PDB entry 1ZD6 | X-ray diffraction, 1.90 A resolution | chains A and B

Chain A (and B):
Protein: Transthyretin
Organism: Homo sapiens
Notes: chain B of this document is another copy of the same molecule, construct and numbering; everything in this record applies to it too
Reference sequence: P02766 (TTHY_HUMAN); residues 1-127 here correspond to UniProt positions 21-147 (UniProt number = residue number + 20)
Chain sequence (128 residues; row label = number of the first residue in the row; note: 1 number in that range is skipped by the numbering (no residue carries it; nothing is unmodelled there); numbers below 1 keep their minus sign (Met-1 is residue -1)):
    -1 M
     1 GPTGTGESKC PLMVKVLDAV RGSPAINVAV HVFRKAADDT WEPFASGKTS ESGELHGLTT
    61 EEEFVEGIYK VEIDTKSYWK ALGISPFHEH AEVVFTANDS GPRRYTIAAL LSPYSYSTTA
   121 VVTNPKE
Disordered / not traced: -1, 1-9, 126-127 (chain B: -1, 1-9, 125-127)
Differences from the reference sequence: initiating methionine (-1)
UniProt features mapped onto this chain:
  - binding site (L-thyroxine): Lys15, Glu54, Ser117
  - modified residue: Cys10 (Sulfocysteine), Glu42 (4-carboxyglutamate), Ser52 (Phosphoserine)
  - glycosylation: Asn98 (N-linked (GlcNAc...) asparagine)

Interface between chain A and chain B:
Pairs across the interface - 43 pairs, chain A then chain B:
  Phe87(A) - Phe95(B)  hydrophobic
  Phe87(A) - Tyr105(B)  hydrophobic
  Phe87(A) - Ile107(B)  hydrophobic
  Phe87(A) - Ala120(B)  hydrophobic
  Phe87(A) - Val122(B)  hydrophobic
  His88(A) - Val93(B)
  His88(A) - Val94(B)
  His88(A) - Thr118(B)
  Glu89(A) - Val94(B)  hydrogen bond (backbone-backbone)
  Glu89(A) - Phe95(B)
  Glu89(A) - Thr96(B)  hydrogen bond
  His90(A) - Val94(B)
  Glu92(A) - Lys70(B)
  Glu92(A) - Glu92(B)
  Glu92(A) - Val94(B)
  Glu92(A) - Tyr116(B)  hydrogen bond (backbone-side chain)
  Val93(A) - His88(B)
  Val94(A) - His88(B)
  Val94(A) - Glu89(B)  hydrogen bond (backbone-backbone)
  Val94(A) - His90(B)
  Val94(A) - Glu92(B)
  Phe95(A) - Phe87(B)  hydrophobic
  Phe95(A) - Glu89(B)
  Thr96(A) - Glu89(B)  hydrogen bond
  Tyr105(A) - Phe87(B)  hydrophobic
  Ile107(A) - Phe87(B)  hydrophobic
  Tyr114(A) - Thr119(B)
  Tyr114(A) - Ala120(B)  hydrogen bond (backbone-backbone)
  Ser115(A) - Thr118(B)  hydrogen bond (side chain-backbone)
  Ser115(A) - Thr119(B)  hydrogen bond
  Tyr116(A) - Glu92(B)  hydrogen bond (side chain-backbone)
  Tyr116(A) - Ser117(B)
  Tyr116(A) - Thr118(B)  hydrogen bond (backbone-backbone)
  Ser117(A) - Tyr116(B)
  Ser117(A) - Ser117(B)
  Thr118(A) - Ser115(B)  hydrogen bond (backbone-side chain)
  Thr118(A) - Tyr116(B)  hydrogen bond (backbone-backbone)
  Thr119(A) - Tyr114(B)
  Thr119(A) - Ser115(B)  hydrogen bond
  Ala120(A) - Phe87(B)  hydrophobic
  Ala120(A) - Tyr114(B)  hydrogen bond (backbone-backbone)
  Val122(A) - Phe87(B)  hydrophobic
  Val122(A) - Tyr114(B)  hydrophobic
Also at the interface, not in a pair above, chain A (22 interface residues in all): Ile68, Lys70, Lys76
Also at the interface, not in a pair above, chain B (22 interface residues in all): Ile68, Lys76

Overview:
The chain A/chain B interface involves 22 residues from each chain, with 14 hydrogen bonds. Among the polar
pairs are Glu89(A)-Thr96(B), Glu92(A)-Tyr116(B) and Ser115(A)-Thr118(B). Curated annotation (UniProt) lists 3
L-thyroxine-binding residues on chain A.
Both chains are Transthyretin (Homo sapiens). Entry 1ZD6 (Crystal structure of human transthyretin with bound
chloride) was determined by X-ray diffraction together with 1ZCR from the same study.
